Entry 5IJO (electron microscopy, 21.40 A resolution (very low resolution: no residue pairs are listed; an interface is given only as per-side residue counts)); this record covers chains E and O of the 26 polymer chains in the assembly.

[Chain E]
Name: Nuclear pore complex protein Nup155
Organism: Homo sapiens
UniProt: O75694 (NU155_HUMAN); residue numbers follow UniProt; this construct covers 1-1391
Chain sequence (1391 residues; numbered 1 to 1391; the number before each row is that of its first residue):
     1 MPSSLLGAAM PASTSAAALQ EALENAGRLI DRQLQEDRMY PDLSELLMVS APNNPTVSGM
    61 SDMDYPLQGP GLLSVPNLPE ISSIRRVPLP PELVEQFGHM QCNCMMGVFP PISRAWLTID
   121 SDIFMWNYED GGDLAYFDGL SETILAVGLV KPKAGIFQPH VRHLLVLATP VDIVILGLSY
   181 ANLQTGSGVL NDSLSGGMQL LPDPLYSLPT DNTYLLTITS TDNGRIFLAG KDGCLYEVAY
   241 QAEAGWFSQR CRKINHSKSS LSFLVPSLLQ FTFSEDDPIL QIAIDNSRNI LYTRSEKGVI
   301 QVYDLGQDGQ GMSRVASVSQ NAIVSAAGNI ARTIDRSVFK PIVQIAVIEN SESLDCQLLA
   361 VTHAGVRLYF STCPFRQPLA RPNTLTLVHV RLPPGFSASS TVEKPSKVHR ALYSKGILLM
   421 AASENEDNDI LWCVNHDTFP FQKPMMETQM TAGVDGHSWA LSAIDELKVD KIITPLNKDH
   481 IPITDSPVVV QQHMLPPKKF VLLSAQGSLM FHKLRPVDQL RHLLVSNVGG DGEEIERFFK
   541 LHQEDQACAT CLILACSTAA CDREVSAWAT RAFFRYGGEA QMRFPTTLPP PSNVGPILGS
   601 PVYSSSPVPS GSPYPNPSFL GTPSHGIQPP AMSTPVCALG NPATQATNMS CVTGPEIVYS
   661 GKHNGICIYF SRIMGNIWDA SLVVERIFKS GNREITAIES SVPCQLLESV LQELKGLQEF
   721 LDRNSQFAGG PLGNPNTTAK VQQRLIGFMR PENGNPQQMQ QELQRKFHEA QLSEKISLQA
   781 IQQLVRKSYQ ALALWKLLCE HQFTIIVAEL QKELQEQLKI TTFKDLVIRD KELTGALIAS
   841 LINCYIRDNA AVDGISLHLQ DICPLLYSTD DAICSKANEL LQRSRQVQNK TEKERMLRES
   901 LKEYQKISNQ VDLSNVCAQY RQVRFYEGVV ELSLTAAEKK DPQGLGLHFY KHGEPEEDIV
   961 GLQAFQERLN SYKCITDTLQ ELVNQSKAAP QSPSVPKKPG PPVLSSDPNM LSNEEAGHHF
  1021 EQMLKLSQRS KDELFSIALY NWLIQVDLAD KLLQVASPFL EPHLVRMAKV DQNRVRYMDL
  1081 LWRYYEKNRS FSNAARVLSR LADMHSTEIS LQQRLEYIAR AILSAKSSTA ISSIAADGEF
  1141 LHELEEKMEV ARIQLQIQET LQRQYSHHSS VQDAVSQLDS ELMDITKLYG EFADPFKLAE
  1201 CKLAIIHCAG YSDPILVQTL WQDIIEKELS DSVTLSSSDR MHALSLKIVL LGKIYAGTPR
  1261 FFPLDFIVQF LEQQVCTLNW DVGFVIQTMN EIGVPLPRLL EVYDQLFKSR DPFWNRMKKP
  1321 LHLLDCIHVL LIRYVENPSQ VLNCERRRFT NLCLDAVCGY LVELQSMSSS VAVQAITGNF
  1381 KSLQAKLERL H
Not modelled in the structure: 1-19, 51-57, 61, 69-71, 183-193, 206, 242-252, 262-275, 314-315, 341, 377-379, 426, 466-473, 526-533, 559-560, 585, 590-657, 685-698, 731-768, 864-870, 888-897, 959, 984-1014, 1030-1033, 1070-1075, 1106, 1126-1138, 1313-1318, 1376-1391

[Chain O]
Name: Nuclear pore complex protein Nup93
Organism: Homo sapiens
UniProt: Q8N1F7 (NUP93_HUMAN); numbering as in UniProt (aligned over 1-819)
Chain sequence (819 residues; numbered 1 to 819; the number before each row is that of its first residue):
     1 MDTEGFGELL QQAEQLAAET EGISELPHVE RNLQEIQQAG ERLRSRTLTR TSQETADVKA
    61 SVLLGSRGLD ISHISQRLES LSAATTFEPL EPVKDTDIQG FLKNEKDNAL LSAIEESRKR
   121 TFGMAEEYHR ESMLVEWEQV KQRILHTLLA SGEDALDFTQ ESEPSYISDV GPPGRSSLDN
   181 IEMAYARQIY IYNEKIVNGH LQPNLVDLCA SVAELDDKSI SDMWTMVKQM TDVLLTPATD
   241 ALKNRSSVEV RMEFVRQALA YLEQSYKNYT LVTVFGNLHQ AQLGGVPGTY QLVRSFLNIK
   301 LPAPLPGLQD GEVEGHPVWA LIYYCMRCGD LLAASQVVNR AQHQLGEFKT WFQEYMNSKD
   361 RRLSPATENK LRLHYRRALR NNTDPYKRAV YCIIGRCDVT DNQSEVADKT EDYLWLKLNQ
   421 VCFDDDGTSS PQDRLTLSQF QKQLLEDYGE SHFTVNQQPF LYFQVLFLTA QFEAAVAFLF
   481 RMERLRCHAV HVALVLFELK LLLKSSGQSA QLLSHEPGDP PCLRRLNFVR LLMLYTRKFE
   541 STDPREALQY FYFLRDEKDS QGENMFLRCV SELVIESREF DMILGKLEND GSRKPGVIDK
   601 FTSDTKPIIN KVASVAENKG LFEEAAKLYD LAKNADKVLE LMNKLLSPVV PQISAPQSNK
   661 ERLKNMALSI AERYRAQGIS ANKFVDSTFY LLLDLITFFD EYHSGHIDRA FDIIERLKLV
   721 PLNQESVEER VAAFRNFSDE IRHNLSEVLL ATMNILFTQF KRLKGTSPSS SSRPQRVIED
   781 RDSQLRSQAR TLITFAGMIP YRTSGDTNAR LVQMEVLMN
Not modelled in the structure: 43-172, 235-249, 280-281, 456-458, 505-521, 766-777, 816-819
Swiss-Prot annotation at these positions:
  - modified residue: Thr49 (Phosphothreonine), Ser52 (Phosphoserine), Ser66 (Phosphoserine), Ser72 (Phosphoserine), Ser75 (Phosphoserine), Ser80 (Phosphoserine), Ser430 (Phosphoserine), Ser767 (Phosphoserine)
  - natural variant: Arg388 (R388W: In NPHS12), Gly591 (G591V: In NPHS12), Tyr629 (Y629C: In NPHS12)

[Interface between chain E and chain O]
At this resolution (21 A) residue pairs are not listed: 12 residues of chain E and 9 of chain O lie at the interface.

[In short]
Chain E and chain O form an interface of 12 and 9 residues respectively.
Here chain E is Nuclear pore complex protein Nup155 and chain O is Nuclear pore complex protein Nup93, both
from Homo sapiens. Entry 5IJO (Alternative composite structure of the inner ring of the human nuclear pore
complex (16 copies of ...) was determined by electron microscopy (same publication as 5IJN).
